Entry 5J9Q (X-ray diffraction, 3.25 A resolution); this record covers chains E and L of the 5 polymer chains in the assembly.

# Chain E
Protein: Histone acetyltransferase ESA1
From: Saccharomyces cerevisiae (strain ATCC 204508 / S288c)
Notes: EC 2.3.1.48
UniProt: Q08649 (ESA1_YEAST); residues 141-445 here = UniProt positions 141-445
Chain sequence (305 residues; row label = number of the first residue in the row):
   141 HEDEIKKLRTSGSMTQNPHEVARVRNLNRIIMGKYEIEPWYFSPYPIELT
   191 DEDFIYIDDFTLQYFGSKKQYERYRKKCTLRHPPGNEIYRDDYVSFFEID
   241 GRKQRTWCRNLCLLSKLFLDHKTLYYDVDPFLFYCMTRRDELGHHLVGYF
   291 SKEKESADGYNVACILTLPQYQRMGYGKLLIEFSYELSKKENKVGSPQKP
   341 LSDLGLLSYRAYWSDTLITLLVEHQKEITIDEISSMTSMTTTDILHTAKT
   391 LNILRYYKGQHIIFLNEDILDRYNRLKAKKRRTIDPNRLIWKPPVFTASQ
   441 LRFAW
Not modelled in the structure: 141-152
Differences from the reference sequence: engineered mutation Gln338 (Glu in Q08649)
Modified residues: Lys262 (N(6)-acetyllysine; ALY)
Swiss-Prot annotation at these positions:
  - zinc finger: Ile195 to Leu220 (C2HC MYST-type)
  - motif: Arg245 to Tyr266 (ESA1-RPD3 motif)
  - binding site (acetyl-CoA): Ala303 to Thr307, Gln312 to Lys318, Ser342
  - site: Cys304 (Important for catalytic activity)
  - modified residue: Lys262 (N6-acetyllysine)
  - mutagenesis: Trp247 (W247A: Strongly reduces HAT activity), Asn250 (N250A: Strongly reduces HAT activity), Leu251 (L251A: Strongly reduces HAT activity), Cys252 (C252A: Strongly reduces HAT activity), Leu253 (L253A: Strongly reduces HAT activity), Leu254 (L254A: Strongly reduces HAT activity), Lys256 (K256A: Strongly reduces HAT activity), Leu259 (L259A: Strongly reduces HAT activity), Asp260 (D260A: Strongly reduces HAT activity), Lys262 (K262A: Strongly reduces HAT activity; K262R: Strongly reduces HAT activity), Cys304 (C304A: Reduces HAT activity; C304S: Strongly reduces HAT activity, but is not lethal (in vivo). Lethal, when associated with Q-338), Gly315 (G315E: Loss of function)

# Chain L
Protein: Htz1
From: Saccharomyces cerevisiae
Chain sequence (10 residues; each row starts with the number of its first residue):
     1 SGAKDSGSLR
Not modelled in the structure: 6-10

# How chain E and chain L interact
Residue-residue contacts (13; chain E residue first):
  His261(E) - Ala3(L)
  His261(E) - Lys4(L)
  His261(E) - Asp5(L)  hydrogen bond (backbone-backbone)
  Lys262(E) - Ala3(L)
  Thr263(E) - Ala3(L)  hydrogen bond (backbone-backbone)
  Thr263(E) - Lys4(L)  hydrogen bond (side chain-backbone)
  Thr263(E) - Asp5(L)
  Phe271(E) - Ala3(L)  hydrophobic
  Cys304(E) - Ala3(L)  hydrogen bond (side chain-backbone)
  Cys304(E) - Lys4(L)
  Gln338(E) - Gly2(L)  hydrogen bond (side chain-backbone)
  Gln338(E) - Lys4(L)
  Pro340(E) - Lys4(L)  hydrogen bond (backbone-side chain)
Other interface residues (no listed pair), chain E (9 interface residues in all): Tyr266, Ala303
Other interface residues (no listed pair), chain L (5 interface residues in all): Ser1

# In short
9 residues of chain E face 5 of chain L across their interface, with 6 hydrogen bonds. Polar contacts include
Thr263(E)-Lys4(L), Cys304(E)-Ala3(L) and Gln338(E)-Gly2(L). From UniProt: 13 acetyl-CoA-binding residues and
12 mutagenesis sites on chain E.
Here chain E is Histone acetyltransferase ESA1 (Saccharomyces cerevisiae (strain ATCC 204508 / S288c)) and
chain L is Htz1 (Saccharomyces cerevisiae). Entry 5J9Q (Crystal structure of the NuA4 core complex) was
determined by X-ray diffraction (same publication as 5J9T, 5J9U and 5J9W).
